PDB entry 8P8W | electron microscopy, 8.70 A resolution (very low resolution: no residue pairs are listed; an interface is given only as per-side residue counts) | chains 3 and r of the 58 polymer chains in the assembly

Chain 3:
Molecule: 23S ribosomal RNA
Source organism: Mycoplasmoides pneumoniae M129
Sequence (2907 nucleotides; row label = number of the first residue in the row):
     1 UACAAUAAGU UACUAAGGGC UUAUGGUGGA UGCCUUGGCA CUAAUAGGCG AUGAAGGACG
    61 UGUUAACCUG CGAUAAGCUU CGGGUAGGUG GUAAGAACCU CAGAUCCGGA GAUUUCCGAA
   121 UGGAGCAAUC CGGUAGUUGG AAACAGCUAU CAUUAAUUGA UGAAUAAAUA GUCAAUUAAA
   181 GCAAUACGUG GUGAAGUGAA ACAUCUCAGU AGCCACAGGA AAAGAAAACG AAUGUGAUUC
   241 CGUGUGUAGU GGCGAGCGAA AGCGGAACAG GCCAAACUUA UCAUUAGAUA GGGGUUGUAG
   301 GGCUUGCAAU GUGGACUUGA AAACGAUAGA AGAAGCUGUU GGAAAGCAGC GCGCAAAAGG
   361 GUGAUAGCCC CGUAUUUGAA AUUGUUUUCA UACCUAGCGA GAUCCCUGAG UAGCUCGGAA
   421 AACGUUAUUU UGAGUGAAUC UGCCCAGACC AUUGGGUAAG CCUAAAUACU AAUUAGUGAC
   481 CGAUAGCGAA ACAGUACCGU GAGGGAAAGG UGAAAAGAAC CCAGAGAUGG GAGUGAAAUA
   541 GAUUCUGAAA CCAUAUGCCU ACAACGUGUC AGAGCACAUU AAUGUGUGAU GGCGUGCGUU
   601 UUGAAGUAUG AGCCGGCGAG UUAUGAUAGC AAGCGUUAGU UAACCAGGAG AUGGGGAGCU
   661 GUAGCGAAAG CGAGUUUUAA AAGAGCGUUU GUUUGUUAUU AUAGACCCGA AACGGGUUGA
   721 GCUAGUCAUG AGCAGGUUGA AGGUUGAGUA ACAUCAACUG GAGGACCGAA CCGACUCUCG
   781 UUGAAACGAU AGCGGAUGAC UUGUGAUUAG GGGUGAAAUU CCAAUCGAAA UCCGUGAUAG
   841 CUGGUUCUCG UCGAAAUAGC UUUAAGGCUA GCGUGAGAUC ACAAAUAAGU GGAGGUAAAG
   901 CUACUGAAUG UAUGAUGGCG CCACCUAGGC GUACUGAAUA CAAUUAAACU CUGAAUGCCA
   961 UUUAUUUUAU UCUCGCAGUC AGACAGUGGG GGAUAAGCUU CAUUGUCAAG AGGGGAAGAG
  1021 CCCAGAUCAU UAAAUAAGGU CCCCAAAAUA UACUAAGUGG AAAAGGAUGU GAAAGUGCUA
  1081 AAACAGCAAG GAUGUUGGCU UAGAAGCAGC CAUCGUUUAA AGAGUGCGUA ACAGCUCACU
  1141 UGUCGAGUGU UUUUGCGCCG AAGAUGUAAC GGGGCUAAGU AUAUUACCGA AUUUAUGGAU
  1201 AAGAUUUAUA UCUUGUGGUA GACGAGCGUU GUAUUGGAGU UGAAGUCAAA GCGUGAGCAU
  1261 UGGUGGAUCC AAUACAAGUG AGAAUGCCGG CAUGAGUAAC GCUUGGGAGU GAGAAUCUCC
  1321 CAAACCGAUU GACUAAGGUU UCCUGGACCA GGGUCGUCCU UCCAGGGUUA GUCUGGACCU
  1381 AAGCUGAGGC UGAAAAGCGU AGGCGAUGGA CAACAGGUUA AUAUUCCUGU ACUUACAGUU
  1441 AGACUGAUGG AGUGACAAAG AAGGUUUUCC ACCCCCAUAA UUGGAUUUGG GGAUAAAUCA
  1501 UAAGGUGGUA CAAUAGGCAA AUCCGUUGUG CAUAACAUUG AGUGAUGAUG UCGAGUGAAU
  1561 GAGUGAUCAA GUAGCGAAGG UGGUAUUAAU CAUGCUUUCA AGAAAAGCUU CUAGGGUUAA
  1621 UCUAGCUGUA ACCAGUACCG AGAACGAACA CACGUAGUCA AGGAGAGGAU CCUAAGGUUA
  1681 GCGAGUGAAC UAUAGCCAAG GAACUCUGCA AAUUAACCCC GUAAGUUAGC GAGAAGGGGU
  1741 GCUUAUGUAA AAGUAAGCCG CAGUGAAGAA CGAGGGGGGA CUGUUUAACU AAAACACAAC
  1801 UCUAUGCCAA ACCGUAAGGU GAUGUAUAUG GGGUGACACC UGCCCAGUGC UGGAAGGUUA
  1861 AAGAAGGAGG UUAGCGCAAG CGAAGCUUUU AACUGAAGCC CCAGUGAACG GCGGCCGUAA
  1921 CUAUAACGGU CCUAAGGUAG CGAAAUUCCU AGUCGGGUAA AUUCCGUCCC GCUUGAAUGG
  1981 UGUAACCAUC UCUUGACUGU CUCGGCUAUA GACUCGGUGA AAUCCAGGUA CGGGUGAAGA
  2041 CACCCGUUAG GCGCAACGGG ACGGAAAGAC CCCGUGAAGC UUUACUGUAG CUUAAUAUUG
  2101 AUCAGGACAU UAUCAUGUAG AGAAUAGGUA GGAGCAAUCG AUGCAAGUUC GCUAGGACUU
  2161 GUUGAUGCGA AAGGUGGAAU ACUACCCUUG GUUGUGUGCU GUUCUAAUUG GUAACUGUUA
  2221 UCCAGUUUCA AGACAGUGUU AGGUGGGCAG UUUGACUGGG GCGGUCGCCU CCUAAAAGGU
  2281 AACGGAGGCG UACAAAGGUA CCUUCAGUAC GGUUGGAAAU CGUAUGUAGA GUGUAAUGGU
  2341 GUAAGGGUGC UUGACUGUGA GACAUACAGG UCGAACAGGU GAGAAAUCAG GUCAUAGUGA
  2401 UCCGGUGGUC CAGUAUGGAA UGGCCAUCGC UCAACGGAUA AAAGCUACUC CGGGGAUAAC
  2461 AGGCUGAUAC UGCCCAAGAG UUCAUAUCGA CGGCAGUGUU UGGCACCUCG AUGUCGACUC
  2521 AUCUCAUCCU CGAGCUGAAG CAGGUUCGAA GGGUUCGGCU GUUCGCCGAU UAAAGAGAUA
  2581 CGUGAGUUGG GUUCAAACCG UCGUGAGACA GGUUGGUCCC UAUCUAUUGU GCCCGUAGGA
  2641 AGAUUGAAGA GUGUUGCUUC UAGUACGAGA GGACCGAAGC GAGGACACCU CUUAUGCUCC
  2701 AGUUGUAGCG CCAGCUGCAC CGCUGGGUAG UAACGUGUCU AUUAGAUAAA CGCUGAAAGC
  2761 AUCUAAGUGU GAAACUAUCU CAAAGAUUAA UCUUCCCAUU UCGCAAGAAA GUAAGAGCCG
  2821 UCAAAGACGA UGACGUUGAU AGGUUACAGG UGUAAGCAUA GUGAUAUGUU GAGCUGAGUA
  2881 AUACUAAUUG CUCGAGGACU UAUUGGA
Not modelled in the structure: 1-7, 2901-2907
Modified / non-standard residues: 1MG (1N-methylguanosine-5'-monophosphate) at position 783; OMG (o2'-methylguanosine-5'-monophosphate) at position 2259; 2MA (2-methyladenosine-5'-monophosphate) at position 2511
Metal / ion sites: Mg2+ site 1: A16, G17; Mg2+ site 2 near G196 (its only coordinating residue here); Mg2+ site 3 near U197 (its only coordinating residue here); Mg2+ site 4: A201, C202; Mg2+ site 5 near A222 (its only coordinating residue here); Mg2+ site 6 near A331 (its only coordinating residue here); Mg2+ site 7 near A333 (its only coordinating residue here); Mg2+ site 8 near A366 (its only coordinating residue here); Mg2+ site 9: U428, C445; Mg2+ site 10 near G442 (its only coordinating residue here); Mg2+ site 11: G447, A2415; Mg2+ site 12 near A458 (its only coordinating residue here); 133 more Mg2+ sites not listed; 1 more K+ sites not listed
Small-molecule neighbours: chloramphenicol (CLM): G2068, A2069, A2459, C2460, 2MA_2511, U2512, G2513, U2514, U2593

Chain r:
Name: 50S ribosomal protein L22
Source organism: Mycoplasmoides pneumoniae M129
UniProt: P75575 (RL22_MYCPN); numbering as in UniProt (aligned over 1-159)
Chain sequence (159 residues; each row starts with the number of its first residue):
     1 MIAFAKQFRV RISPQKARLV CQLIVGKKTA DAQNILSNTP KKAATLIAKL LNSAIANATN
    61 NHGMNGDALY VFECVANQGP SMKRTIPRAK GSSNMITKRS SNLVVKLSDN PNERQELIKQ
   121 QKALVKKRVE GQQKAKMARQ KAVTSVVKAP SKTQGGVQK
Not modelled in the structure: 143-159

How chain 3 and chain r interact:
At this resolution (9 A) residue pairs are not listed: 54 residues of chain 3 and 61 of chain r lie at the interface.

Overview:
Chain 3 and chain r form an interface of 54 and 61 residues respectively. Ligands of chain 3: chloramphenicol.
A16(3) and G17(3) coordinate Mg2+ site 1. The Mg2+ site 4 is built by A201(3) and C202(3).
Chain 3 is 23S ribosomal RNA and chain r is 50S ribosomal protein L22, both from Mycoplasmoides pneumoniae
M129; the structure, Mycoplasma pneumoniae di-ribosome in chloramphenicol-treated cells (following 70S), was
determined by electron microscopy (same publication as 8P6P, 8P7X, 8P7Y, 8P8B and 8P8V).
